Entry 1KCS (X-ray diffraction, 2.50 A resolution); this record covers chains L and P of the 3 polymer chains in the assembly.

[Chain L]
Name: PC282 immunoglobulin
Organism: Mus musculus
Notes: fragment: light chain
Reference sequence: P01837 (KAC_MOUSE); residues 109-214 here correspond to UniProt positions 1-106 (UniProt number = residue number - 108)
Chain sequence (214 residues; row label = number of the first residue in the row):
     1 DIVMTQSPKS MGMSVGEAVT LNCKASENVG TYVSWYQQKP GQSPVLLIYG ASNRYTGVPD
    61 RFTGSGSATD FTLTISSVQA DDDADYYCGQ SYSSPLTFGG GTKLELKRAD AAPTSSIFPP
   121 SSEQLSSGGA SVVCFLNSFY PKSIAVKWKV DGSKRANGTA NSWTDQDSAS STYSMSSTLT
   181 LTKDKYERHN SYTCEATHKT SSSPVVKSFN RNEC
Cystine bridges: Cys23-Cys88, Cys134-Cys194

[Chain P]
Name: PS1 peptide
Chain sequence (15 residues; row label = number of the first residue in the row):
     1 HQLDPAFGAN STNPD
Not modelled in the structure: 1, 9-15

[Interface between chain L and chain P]
Residue-residue contacts - 10 pairs, chain L then chain P:
  Tyr32(L) - Asp4(P)
  Tyr32(L) - Pro5(P)
  Ser91(L) - Asp4(P)  hydrogen bond
  Ser91(L) - Pro5(P)
  Ser91(L) - Ala6(P)  hydrogen bond (backbone-backbone)
  Tyr92(L) - Pro5(P)
  Tyr92(L) - Ala6(P)
  Ser93(L) - Ala6(P)
  Leu96(L) - Ala6(P)  hydrophobic
  Leu96(L) - Phe7(P)  hydrophobic
Other interface residues (no listed pair), chain L (6 interface residues in all): Ser94

[Overview]
6 residues of chain L and 4 residues of chain P are in contact, with 2 hydrogen bonds. Polar pairs include
Ser91(L)-Asp4(P) and Ser91(L)-Ala6(P).
Chain L is PC282 immunoglobulin (Mus musculus) and chain P is PS1 peptide; the structure, Crystal structure of
antibody PC282 in complex with PS1 peptide, was determined by X-ray diffraction, deposited together with 1KCU
and 1KCV.
